PDB entry 6S8G | electron microscopy, 3.50 A resolution | chains B and F of the 4 polymer chains in the assembly

# Chain B
Molecule: Lipopolysaccharide ABC transporter, ATP-binding protein LptB
Organism: Shigella flexneri
Reference sequence: E7T9E6 (E7T9E6_SHIFL); residues 1-241 here = UniProt positions 1-241
Chain sequence (241 residues; each row starts with the number of its first residue):
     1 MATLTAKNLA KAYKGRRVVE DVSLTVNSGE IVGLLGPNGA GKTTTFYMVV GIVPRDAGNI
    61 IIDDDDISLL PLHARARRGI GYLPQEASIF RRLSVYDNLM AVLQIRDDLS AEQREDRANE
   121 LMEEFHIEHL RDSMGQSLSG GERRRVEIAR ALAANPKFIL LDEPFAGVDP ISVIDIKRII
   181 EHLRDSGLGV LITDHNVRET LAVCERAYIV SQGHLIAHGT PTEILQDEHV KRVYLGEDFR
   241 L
Disordered / not traced: 1, 241
Residues lining bound ligands:
  - AMP-PNP (ANP; phosphoaminophosphonic acid-adenylate ester), molecule 1: Tyr13, Arg16, Val18, Pro37, Asn38, Gly39, Gly41, Lys42, Thr43, Thr44, Gln85, His195
  - AMP-PNP (ANP), molecule 2: Leu130, Ser137, Leu138, Ser139, Gly140, Gly141, Glu142
What the authors report for this chain:
  - binding site for AMP-PNP: Tyr13, Asn38, Lys42, Thr43, Thr44, Gln85, Leu138, Ser139, Glu142, His195

# Chain F
Molecule: LPS export ABC transporter permease LptF
Organism: Shigella flexneri
Reference sequence: A0A1W2MGV2 (A0A1W2MGV2_SHIFL); residue numbers follow UniProt; this construct covers 1-366
Chain sequence (366 residues; row label = number of the first residue in the row):
     1 MIIIRYLVRE TLKSQLAILF ILLLIFFCQK LVRILGAAVD GDIPANLVLS LLGLGVPEMA
    61 QLILPLSLFL GLLMTLGKLY TESEITVMHA CGLSKAVLVK AAMILAVFTA IVAAVNVMWA
   121 GPWSSRHQDE VLEEAKANPG MAALAQGQFQ QATNGSSVLF IESVDGSDFK DVFLAQIRPK
   181 GNARPSVVVA DSGHLTQLRD GSQVVTLNQG TRFEGTALLR DFRITDFQDY QAIIGHQAVA
   241 LDPNDTDQMD MRTLWNTDTD RARAELNWRI TLVVTVFMMA LMVVPLSVVN PRQGRVLSML
   301 PAMLLYLLFF LIQTSLKSNG GKGKLDPTLW MWTVNLIYLA LAIVLNLWDT VFVRRLRASF
   361 SRKGAV
Disordered / not traced: 1, 134-248, 353-366
Differences from the reference sequence: conflict Glu133 (Ala in A0A1W2MGV2), Val274 (Phe in A0A1W2MGV2), Phe352 (Pro in A0A1W2MGV2)
Residues lining bound ligands: n-Tetradecyl-b-D-maltopyranosid (LMD; tetradecyl 4-O-alpha-D-glucopyranosyl-beta-D-glucopyranoside): Lys13, Ser14, Ala17, Ile18
What the authors report for this chain:
  - binding site for n-Tetradecyl-b-D-maltopyranosid: Ile18
  - binding site for AMP-PNP: Arg292
  - conformationally variable residues (loop rearrangement): Arg292
  - mutagenesis - R292A: unchanged catalytic activity
  - mutagenesis - R292A: abolished growth

# How chain B and chain F interact
Contacting residue pairs (29):
  Tyr47(B) with Arg292(F)
  Leu72(B) with Thr86(F); His89(F)
  His73(B) with His89(F); Gly92(F); Ser94(F)
  Ala76(B) with His89(F); Ala90(F), hydrophobic; Gly92(F)
  Tyr82(B) with Ala90(F), hydrophobic
  Glu86(B) with Ser83(F), hydrogen bond
  Ser88(B) with Ser83(F); Val87(F)
  Ile89(B) with Glu84(F)
  Phe90(B) with Ile3(F), hydrophobic; Tyr6(F), hydrogen bond (backbone-side chain); Glu84(F)
  Arg91(B) with Glu82(F); Glu84(F), salt bridge
  Arg92(B) with Tyr6(F); Glu10(F), salt bridge; Lys78(F)
  Leu93(B) with Tyr6(F), hydrophobic
  Asp97(B) with Ile2(F)
  Ala101(B) with Ile2(F), hydrophobic
  Gln104(B) with Ile2(F)
  Ile105(B) with Cys91(F); Leu93(F), hydrophobic
  Arg150(B) with Val87(F)
Other interface residues (no listed pair), chain B (25 interface residues in all): Ile52, Arg77, Gly81, Pro84, Ala87, Met100, Val102, Ala154
Other interface residues (no listed pair), chain F (19 interface residues in all): Met88, Lys95

# Overview
The interface between chain B and chain F involves 25 residues on one side and 19 on the other, with 2
hydrogen bonds and 2 salt bridges. Among the polar pairs are Arg91(B)-Glu84(F), Arg92(B)-Glu10(F) and
Glu86(B)-Ser83(F). From the paper: a binding site for AMP-PNP at Tyr13(B), Asn38(B) and Arg292(F) among
others; R292A of chain F abolishes growth.
Chain B is Lipopolysaccharide ABC transporter, ATP-binding protein LptB and chain F is LPS export ABC
transporter permease LptF, both from Shigella flexneri; the structure, Cryo-EM structure of LptB2FGC in
complex with AMP-PNP, was determined by electron microscopy (same publication as 6S8H and 6S8N).
